5Y24 - chains A and C; structure by X-ray diffraction, 1.92 A resolution.

Chain A:
Molecule: AimR transcriptional regulator
From: Bacillus phage SPbeta
Reference sequence: O64094 (AIMR_BPSPB); residues 1-386 here = UniProt positions 1-386
Chain sequence (396 residues; row label = number of the first residue in the row):
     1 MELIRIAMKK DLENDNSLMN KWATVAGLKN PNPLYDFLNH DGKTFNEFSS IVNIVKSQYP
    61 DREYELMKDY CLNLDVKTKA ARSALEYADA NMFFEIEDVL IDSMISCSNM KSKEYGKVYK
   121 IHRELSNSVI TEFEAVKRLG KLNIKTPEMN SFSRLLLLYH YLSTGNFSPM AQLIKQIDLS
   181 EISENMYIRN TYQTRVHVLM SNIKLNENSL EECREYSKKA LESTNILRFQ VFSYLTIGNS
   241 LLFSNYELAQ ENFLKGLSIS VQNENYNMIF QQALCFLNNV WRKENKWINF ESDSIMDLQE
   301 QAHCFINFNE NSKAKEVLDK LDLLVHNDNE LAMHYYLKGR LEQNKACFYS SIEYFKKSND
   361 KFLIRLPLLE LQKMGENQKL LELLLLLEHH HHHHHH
Unresolved in the structure: 1-40, 42, 108, 391-396
Construct notes: expression tag (387-396)
Modified positions: Mse1, Mse8, Mse19 (selenomethionine); Mse67, Mse92, Mse104, Mse110, Mse149, Mse170, Mse186, Mse200, Mse268, Mse296, Mse333, Mse374 (selenomethionine; parent Met)

Chain C:
Molecule: Gly-met-pro-arg-gly-ala
Chain sequence (6 residues; each row starts with the number of its first residue):
     1 GMPRGA

Chain A / chain C interface:
Pairs across the interface - 36 pairs, chain A then chain C:
  Tyr159(A) - Ala6(C)
  Leu162(A) - Gly5(C)
  Leu162(A) - Ala6(C)  hydrophobic
  Phe167(A) - Arg4(C)
  Val198(A) - Ala6(C)  hydrophobic
  Leu199(A) - Ala6(C)  hydrophobic
  Asn202(A) - Gly5(C)  hydrogen bond (side chain-backbone)
  Asn202(A) - Ala6(C)
  Leu205(A) - Arg4(C)
  Asn206(A) - Arg4(C)  hydrogen bond
  Arg228(A) - Ala6(C)  hydrogen bond (side chain-backbone)
  Phe229(A) - Ala6(C)
  Phe232(A) - Gly5(C)
  Phe232(A) - Ala6(C)
  Leu235(A) - Pro3(C)
  Leu235(A) - Arg4(C)
  Leu235(A) - Gly5(C)
  Thr236(A) - Gly5(C)
  Asn239(A) - Met2(C)
  Asn239(A) - Pro3(C)  hydrogen bond (side chain-backbone)
  Leu242(A) - Met2(C)  hydrophobic
  Ile269(A) - Pro3(C)
  Gln272(A) - Pro3(C)
  Ala273(A) - Pro3(C)
  Phe276(A) - Gly1(C)
  Phe276(A) - Met2(C)  hydrophobic
  Mse296(A) - Gly1(C)  hydrogen bond (backbone-backbone)
  Mse296(A) - Met2(C)
  Mse296(A) - Pro3(C)  hydrophobic
  Gln299(A) - Gly1(C)  hydrogen bond (side chain-backbone)
  Glu300(A) - Gly1(C)  hydrogen bond (side chain-backbone)
  Asn329(A) - Arg4(C)  hydrogen bond
  Asp360(A) - Arg4(C)  salt bridge
  Phe362(A) - Met2(C)  hydrophobic
  Leu363(A) - Met2(C)  hydrophobic
  Leu363(A) - Arg4(C)
Other interface residues (no listed pair), chain A (27 interface residues in all): Ile295

In short:
Chain A and chain C form an interface of 27 and 6 residues respectively; the contacts include 8 hydrogen bonds
and 1 salt bridge. Polar pairs include Asp360(A)-Arg4(C), Asn202(A)-Gly5(C) and Asn206(A)-Arg4(C).
Here chain A is AimR transcriptional regulator (Bacillus phage SPbeta) and chain C is Gly-met-pro-arg-gly-ala.
Entry 5Y24 (Crystal structure of AimR from Bacillus phage SPbeta in complex with its signalling peptide) was
determined by X-ray diffraction (same publication as 5XYB).
